2X5U - chains L and M of the 4 polymer chains in the assembly; structure by X-ray diffraction, 3.00 A resolution.

# Chain L
Name: Reaction center protein L chain
Source organism: Blastochloris viridis
UniProt: P06009 (RCEL_RHOVI); residues 0-273 here correspond to UniProt positions 1-274 (UniProt number = residue number + 1)
Amino-acid sequence (274 residues; row label = number of the first residue in the row; numbering starts at 0):
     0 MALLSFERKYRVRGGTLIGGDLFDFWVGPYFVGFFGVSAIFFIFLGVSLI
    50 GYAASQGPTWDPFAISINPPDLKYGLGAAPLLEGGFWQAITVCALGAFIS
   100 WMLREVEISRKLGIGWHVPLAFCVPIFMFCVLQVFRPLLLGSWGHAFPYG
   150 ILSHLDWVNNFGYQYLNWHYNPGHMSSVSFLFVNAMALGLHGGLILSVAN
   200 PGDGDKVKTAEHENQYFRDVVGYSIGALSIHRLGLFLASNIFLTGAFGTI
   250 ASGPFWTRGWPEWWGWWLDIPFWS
Unresolved in the structure: 0
Metal / ion sites: Fe2+: H190, H230 (shared with H217(M), E232(M), H264(M) of chain M)
Residues lining bound ligands:
  - bacteriochlorophyll b (BCB), molecule 1: V46, I49, F97, F128, L131, F146, I150, L151, H153, L154, V157
  - bacteriochlorophyll b (BCB), molecule 2: F97, P124, I125, M127, F128, L131, V157, N158, F160, G161, Y162, W167, H168, N170, G172, H173, S176, V177, L180, F181, I240, F241, G244, A245, G247, T248
  - bacteriochlorophyll b (BCB), molecule 3: V157, Y162, H168, L180, F181
  - bacteriochlorophyll b (BCB), molecule 4: H168, M174, V177, S178, F181, V182, M185
  - bacteriopheophytin b (BPB), molecule 1: F41, I42, G45, V46, I49, I89, C92, A93, A96, F97, W100, E104, V117, A120, F121, P124, F128, F146, Y148, G149, I150, H153, A237, S238, F241
  - bacteriopheophytin b (BPB), molecule 2: F181, A184, M185, L189, V219, V220
  - menaquinone-7 (MQ7): V26, Y29, F30, V31, G35, I39, I42, W100, R103

# Chain M
Name: Reaction center protein M chain
Source organism: Blastochloris viridis
UniProt: P06010 (RCEM_RHOVI); residues 0-323 here correspond to UniProt positions 1-324 (UniProt number = residue number + 1)
Amino-acid sequence (324 residues; row label = number of the first residue in the row; numbering starts at 0):
     0 MADYQTIYTQIQARGPHITVSGEWGDNDRVGKPFYSYWLGKIGDAQIGPI
    50 YLGASGIAAFAFGSTAILIILFNMAAEVHFDPLQFFRQFFWLGLYPPKAQ
   100 YGMGIPPLHDGGWWLMAGLFMTLSLGSWWIRVYSRARALGLGTHIAWNFA
   150 AAIFFVLCIGCIHPTLVGSWSEGVPFGIWPHIDWLTAFSIRYGNFYYCPW
   200 HGFSIGFAYGCGLLFAAHGATILAVARFGGDREIEQITDRGTAVERAALF
   250 WRWTIGFNATIESVHRWGWFFSLMVMVSASVGILLTGTFVDNWYLWCVKH
   300 GAAPDYPAYLPATPDPASLPGAPK
Unresolved in the structure: 0
Metal / ion sites: Fe2+: H217, E232, H264 (shared with H190(L), H230(L) of chain L)
Residues lining bound ligands:
  - bacteriochlorophyll b (BCB), molecule 1: G62, A65, I66, I69, M120, L124, F148, A151, I152, F154, V155, I158, W183, L184, T185, F187, S188, N193, F194, Y195, H200, S203, I204, A207, Y208, V274, M275, A278, G281, I282
  - bacteriochlorophyll b (BCB), molecule 2: M120, F154, V155, I158, V173, I177, W178, H180, I181, W183, L184
  - bacteriochlorophyll b (BCB), molecule 3: L184, Y195, Y208
  - bacteriochlorophyll b (BCB), molecule 4: Y195, H200, G201, I204, G205, Y208, G209, L212, F270
  - bacteriopheophytin b (BPB), molecule 1: A58, F59, G62, S63, I66, S123, L124, W127, V131, I144, N147, F148, A151, S271, V274, M275
  - bacteriopheophytin b (BPB), molecule 2: Y208, G211, L212, A215, A216, W250, T253, I254
  - menaquinone-7 (MQ7): L212, L213, A216, H217, T220, V243, A246, A247, W250, I254, F256, N257, A258, T259, I260, V263, W266, F270

# Interface between chain L and chain M
Contacting residue pairs - 187 pairs, chain L then chain M:
  L3(L) - L248(M)  hydrophobic
  L3(L) - R251(M)
  L3(L) - N257(M)
  F5(L) - R239(M)
  F5(L) - E244(M)
  E6(L) - L248(M)
  E6(L) - R251(M)  salt bridge
  E6(L) - W252(M)  hydrogen bond
  K8(L) - E244(M)  salt bridge
  Y9(L) - T241(M)  hydrogen bond
  Y9(L) - E244(M)  hydrogen bond
  Y9(L) - R245(M)
  Y9(L) - L248(M)  hydrophobic
  Y9(L) - W252(M)
  W25(L) - W252(M)
  P28(L) - R251(M)
  P28(L) - W252(M)
  P28(L) - G255(M)
  Y29(L) - W252(M)
  Y29(L) - T253(M)
  Y29(L) - I254(M)
  Y29(L) - G255(M)
  F30(L) - W252(M)  hydrogen bond (backbone-backbone)
  F62(L) - A301(M)
  A63(L) - A301(M)
  A63(L) - P303(M)
  D70(L) - Y308(M)
  W100(L) - T253(M)
  W100(L) - I254(M)  hydrophobic
  R103(L) - W252(M)  hydrogen bond (side chain-backbone)
  R103(L) - T253(M)  hydrogen bond (side chain-backbone)
  E104(L) - F249(M)
  E104(L) - T253(M)
  I107(L) - F249(M)  hydrophobic
  I107(L) - W252(M)  hydrophobic
  I107(L) - T253(M)
  S108(L) - F249(M)
  K110(L) - W252(M)
  L111(L) - R245(M)  hydrogen bond (backbone-side chain)
  L111(L) - F249(M)  hydrophobic
  L111(L) - W252(M)  hydrophobic
  I113(L) - A223(M)
  I113(L) - V224(M)  hydrophobic
  I113(L) - F227(M)  hydrophobic
  G114(L) - A223(M)  hydrogen bond (backbone-backbone)
  H116(L) - T5(M)  hydrogen bond
  H116(L) - A219(M)
  H116(L) - L222(M)
  H116(L) - A223(M)
  V117(L) - A216(M)
  V117(L) - A219(M)
  V117(L) - T220(M)
  V117(L) - F249(M)  hydrophobic
  V117(L) - W250(M)  hydrophobic
  A120(L) - A219(M)  hydrophobic
  L151(L) - A301(M)
  L151(L) - P303(M)
  S152(L) - Y305(M)
  L154(L) - Y195(M)
  D155(L) - Y196(M)  hydrogen bond
  D155(L) - P303(M)
  D155(L) - Y305(M)  hydrogen bond
  V157(L) - Y195(M)
  N158(L) - N193(M)
  N158(L) - Y195(M)
  Y162(L) - T185(M)
  N166(L) - D182(M)
  H168(L) - I181(M)
  H168(L) - L184(M)
  Y169(L) - W178(M)  hydrophobic
  Y169(L) - D182(M)  hydrogen bond
  M174(L) - W178(M)  hydrophobic
  L180(L) - A207(M)
  N183(L) - C210(M)
  N183(L) - G211(M)
  N183(L) - F214(M)
  A184(L) - C210(M)  hydrophobic
  A184(L) - S271(M)  hydrogen bond (backbone-side chain)
  A186(L) - F214(M)  hydrophobic
  L187(L) - C210(M)
  L187(L) - F214(M)
  L187(L) - G267(M)
  G188(L) - W268(M)
  G188(L) - S271(M)
  L189(L) - I144(M)  hydrophobic
  H190(L) - H217(M)  hydrogen bond
  H190(L) - E232(M)  salt bridge
  H190(L) - H264(M)  hydrogen bond
  G191(L) - H264(M)
  G192(L) - H143(M)
  G192(L) - I144(M)
  G192(L) - W268(M)
  L193(L) - I144(M)
  I194(L) - E232(M)
  I194(L) - I233(M)  hydrophobic
  I194(L) - H264(M)
  L195(L) - H143(M)
  L195(L) - E261(M)
  L195(L) - H264(M)
  L195(L) - R265(M)
  S196(L) - L140(M)
  S196(L) - G141(M)  hydrogen bond (backbone-backbone)
  S196(L) - H143(M)  hydrogen bond (backbone-side chain)
  V197(L) - L140(M)  hydrophobic
  V197(L) - I233(M)  hydrophobic
  N199(L) - G141(M)
  N199(L) - H143(M)
  N199(L) - E261(M)  hydrogen bond
  N199(L) - R265(M)  hydrogen bond
  P200(L) - R136(M)  hydrogen bond (backbone-side chain)
  P200(L) - G139(M)
  P200(L) - L140(M)
  P200(L) - G141(M)
  D204(L) - R136(M)  salt bridge
  V206(L) - I233(M)  hydrophobic
  K207(L) - L138(M)
  K207(L) - G139(M)  hydrogen bond (side chain-backbone)
  K207(L) - L140(M)
  K207(L) - I233(M)
  E210(L) - I17(M)
  E210(L) - V19(M)
  H211(L) - V19(M)
  H211(L) - L138(M)
  E212(L) - I233(M)
  Q214(L) - I17(M)
  Q214(L) - T18(M)
  Q214(L) - V19(M)  hydrogen bond (side chain-backbone)
  Q214(L) - R28(M)
  Y215(L) - V131(M)  hydrogen bond (side chain-backbone)
  Y215(L) - A135(M)  hydrophobic
  Y215(L) - L138(M)  hydrophobic
  Y215(L) - L140(M)  hydrophobic
  Y215(L) - I144(M)  hydrophobic
  R217(L) - D43(M)  salt bridge
  R217(L) - Q45(M)
  R217(L) - P48(M)
  R217(L) - I49(M)
  D218(L) - R28(M)  salt bridge
  D218(L) - I49(M)
  D218(L) - Y50(M)  hydrogen bond (backbone-backbone)
  D218(L) - R130(M)  hydrogen bond (backbone-side chain)
  D218(L) - R134(M)  salt bridge
  D218(L) - L138(M)
  V219(L) - W127(M)
  V219(L) - R130(M)  hydrogen bond (backbone-side chain)
  V220(L) - I49(M)
  G221(L) - G47(M)  hydrogen bond (backbone-backbone)
  G221(L) - I49(M)
  Y222(L) - L38(M)
  Y222(L) - D43(M)  hydrogen bond (side chain-backbone)
  Y222(L) - Q45(M)
  S223(L) - D43(M)
  I224(L) - G42(M)
  I224(L) - D43(M)  hydrogen bond (backbone-backbone)
  A226(L) - D230(M)
  L227(L) - L222(M)  hydrophobic
  L227(L) - A225(M)  hydrophobic
  L227(L) - D230(M)
  S228(L) - I41(M)
  S228(L) - G42(M)
  I229(L) - F214(M)
  H230(L) - H217(M)  hydrogen bond
  H230(L) - G218(M)
  H230(L) - I221(M)
  H230(L) - E232(M)  salt bridge
  R231(L) - Q4(M)  hydrogen bond (side chain-backbone)
  R231(L) - T5(M)  hydrogen bond (side chain-backbone)
  R231(L) - I6(M)  hydrogen bond (side chain-backbone)
  R231(L) - Y7(M)
  R231(L) - I41(M)
  G233(L) - F214(M)
  L234(L) - A215(M)
  A237(L) - G211(M)
  A237(L) - A215(M)  hydrophobic
  W263(L) - F89(M)  hydrophobic
  W263(L) - W90(M)  hydrophobic
  W263(L) - W178(M)
  W266(L) - F85(M)  hydrophobic
  W266(L) - R86(M)  hydrogen bond (side chain-backbone)
  L267(L) - R86(M)  hydrogen bond (backbone-side chain)
  L267(L) - W90(M)  hydrophobic
  F271(L) - L82(M)
  W272(L) - L82(M)  hydrophobic
  W272(L) - Q83(M)  hydrogen bond (backbone-side chain)
  W272(L) - F85(M)  hydrophobic
  W272(L) - R86(M)  hydrogen bond (backbone-side chain)
  S273(L) - R86(M)
Other interface residues (no listed pair), chain L (91 interface residues in all): R10, D60, N67, G112, P118, A198, F216, I240
Other interface residues (no listed pair), chain M (95 interface residues in all): T8, I46, N147, I189, Y208, L213, I236, A247, G300, A302

# Overview
The interface between chain L and chain M involves 91 residues on one side and 95 on the other, with 37
hydrogen bonds and 8 salt bridges. Polar pairs include E6(L)-R251(M), K8(L)-E244(M) and H190(L)-E232(M).
Chain L is Reaction center protein L chain and chain M is Reaction center protein M chain, both from
Blastochloris viridis; the structure, 80 microsecond Laue diffraction snapshot from crystals of a
photosynthetic reaction centre without illumination, was determined by X-ray diffraction, deposited together
with 2X5V.
